Entry 6RKE (X-ray diffraction, 1.70 A resolution); this record covers chains D and E of the 12 polymer chains in the assembly.

Chain D:
Name: Molybdenum storage protein subunit beta
Organism: Azotobacter vinelandii (strain DJ / ATCC BAA-1303)
UniProt: P84253 (MOSB_AZOVD); residues 2-270 here = UniProt positions 2-270
Chain sequence (269 residues; row label = number of the first residue in the row):
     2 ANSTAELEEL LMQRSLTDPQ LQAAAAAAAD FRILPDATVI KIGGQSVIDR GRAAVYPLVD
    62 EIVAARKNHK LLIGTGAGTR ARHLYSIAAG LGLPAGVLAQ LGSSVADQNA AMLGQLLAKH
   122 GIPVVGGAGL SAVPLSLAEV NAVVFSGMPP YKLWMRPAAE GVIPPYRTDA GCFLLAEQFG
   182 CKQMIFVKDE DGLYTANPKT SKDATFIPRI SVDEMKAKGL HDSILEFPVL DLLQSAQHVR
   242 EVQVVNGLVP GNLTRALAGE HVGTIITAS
Unresolved in the structure: 2
Ligand contacts:
  - 8M0 (bis(mu4-oxo)-tetrakis(mu3-oxo)-hexakis(mu2-oxo)-hexadecaoxo-octamolybdenum (VI)): V126, G127, G128, A129, G130, F146, S147, M149, P150, P151, K153, L176, F180
  - ADP (adenosine-5'-diphosphate): K42, G44, G45, Q46, S47, R83, D170, K189, D190, E191, G193, L194, Y195, T196, A197, N198, P199, K200, D223, S224, I225
  - MO(8)-O(26) Cluster (LJB): P124, V125, V126, L131, S132, A133, V134, P135
  - molybdate ion (MOO): A78, G79, A82, R83, Y86, M149, R168, T169, E227

Chain E:
Name: Molybdenum storage protein subunit alpha
Organism: Azotobacter vinelandii (strain DJ / ATCC BAA-1303)
UniProt: P84308 (MOSA_AZOVD); numbering as in UniProt (aligned over 2-276)
Chain sequence (275 residues; numbered 2 to 276; the number before each row is that of its first residue):
     2 TDTTNSIKHV ISPLARQTLQ DRDLTRPVAG KRPIRLLPWL QVVKIGGRVM DRGADAILPL
    62 VEELRKLLPE HRLLILTGAG VRARHVFSVG LDLGLPVGSL APLAASEAGQ NGHILAAMLA
   122 SEGVSYVEHP TVADQLAIHL SATRAVVGSA FPPYHHHEFP GSRIPPHRAD TGAFLLADAF
   182 GAAGLTIVEN VDGIYTADPN GPDRGQARFL PETSATDLAK SEGPLPVDRA LLDVMATARH
   242 IERVQVVNGL VPGRLTAALR GEHVGTLIRT GVRPA
Unresolved in the structure: 2-4
Metal / ion sites: Mg2+: E190, P227 (together with ATP)
Ligand contacts:
  - 8M0 (bis(mu4-oxo)-tetrakis(mu3-oxo)-hexakis(mu2-oxo)-hexadecaoxo-octamolybdenum (VI)), molecule 1: P103, A106, S107, G110, Q111, H114, Y127, E129, H130, P131, S150, F152, P153, P154, H156
  - 8M0, molecule 2: P154, Y155, H156, H157, H158
  - ATP (adenosine-5'-triphosphate): K45, I46, G47, G48, R49, V50, G79, A80, G81, R85, A170, D171, E190, N191, V192, G194, I195, Y196, A198, D199, P200, N201, P225, L226, P227
  - MO(10)-O(35) Cluster (LHW): E129, P131, T132, Q136
  - M10 ((mu3-oxo)-tris(mu2-oxo)-nonakisoxo-trimolybdenum (VI)): V128, T132, Q136, I139, H140

How chain D and chain E interact:
Contacting residue pairs (47):
  I49(D) - V90(E)
  D50(D) - H86(E)  salt bridge
  G52(D) - D93(E)
  G52(D) - L94(E)
  R53(D) - D93(E)  hydrogen bond (backbone-side chain)
  R53(D) - L94(E)
  V56(D) - L94(E)  hydrophobic
  Y57(D) - L94(E)  hydrogen bond (side chain-backbone)
  T80(D) - H86(E)
  R81(D) - R83(E)
  R81(D) - H86(E)  hydrogen bond
  R81(D) - V87(E)
  R81(D) - E108(E)  salt bridge
  H84(D) - D52(E)
  H84(D) - V82(E)
  H84(D) - R83(E)  hydrogen bond
  L85(D) - R83(E)
  L85(D) - Q111(E)
  L85(D) - I115(E)  hydrophobic
  I88(D) - M51(E)
  I88(D) - D52(E)
  I88(D) - G54(E)
  G91(D) - A55(E)
  L92(D) - A55(E)  hydrophobic
  L92(D) - I58(E)  hydrophobic
  L92(D) - L59(E)  hydrophobic
  L92(D) - I115(E)  hydrophobic
  L92(D) - M119(E)  hydrophobic
  L94(D) - A118(E)  hydrophobic
  L94(D) - M119(E)  hydrophobic
  Q101(D) - Q111(E)
  L102(D) - Q111(E)
  L102(D) - I115(E)  hydrophobic
  S105(D) - S107(E)
  S105(D) - Q111(E)  hydrogen bond
  Q109(D) - L104(E)  hydrogen bond (side chain-backbone)
  Q109(D) - S107(E)
  Q109(D) - E108(E)  hydrogen bond
  M113(D) - V87(E)  hydrophobic
  M113(D) - V90(E)  hydrophobic
  M113(D) - G91(E)
  M113(D) - L96(E)  hydrophobic
  M113(D) - L104(E)  hydrophobic
  Q116(D) - L96(E)
  Q116(D) - S100(E)  hydrogen bond
  Q116(D) - H157(E)
  L117(D) - L96(E)  hydrophobic
Other interface residues (no listed pair), chain D (24 interface residues in all): R51, A54, A112
Other interface residues (no listed pair), chain E (26 interface residues in all): G95, H114

In short:
24 residues of chain D and 26 residues of chain E are in contact, with 8 hydrogen bonds and 2 salt bridges.
Polar contacts include D50(D)-H86(E), R81(D)-E108(E) and R53(D)-D93(E). Chain D binds MO(8)-O(26) Cluster,
ADP, molybdate ion and compound 8M0.
Here chain D is Molybdenum storage protein subunit beta and chain E is Molybdenum storage protein subunit
alpha, both from Azotobacter vinelandii (strain DJ / ATCC BAA-1303). Entry 6RKE (Molybdenum storage protein -
P212121, ADP, molybdate) was determined by X-ray diffraction, deposited together with 6RIS, 6RJ4 and 6RKD.
